7KLH - chains H and A of the 3 polymer chains in the assembly; structure by X-ray diffraction, 3.00 A resolution.

== Chain H ==
Protein: Fab 15033-7 heavy chain
Organism: Homo sapiens
Notes: antibody fragment or engineered binder
Amino-acid sequence (225 residues; row label = number of the first residue in the row; note: 8 numbers in that range are skipped by the numbering (no residue carries them; nothing is unmodelled there)):
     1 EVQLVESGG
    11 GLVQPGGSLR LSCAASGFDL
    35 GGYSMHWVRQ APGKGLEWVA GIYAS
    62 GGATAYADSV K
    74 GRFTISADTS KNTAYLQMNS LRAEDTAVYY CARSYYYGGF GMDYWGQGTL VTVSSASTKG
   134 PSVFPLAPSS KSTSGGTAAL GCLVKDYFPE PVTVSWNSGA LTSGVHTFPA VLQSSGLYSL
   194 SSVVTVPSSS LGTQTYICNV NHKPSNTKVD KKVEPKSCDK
Not modelled in the structure: 232-233
Disulfides: Cys-23/Cys-104, Cys-155/Cys-211

== Chain A ==
Protein: Spike glycoprotein
Organism: Severe acute respiratory syndrome coronavirus 2
Reference sequence: P0DTC2 (SPIKE_SARS2); numbering as in UniProt (aligned over 328-528)
Amino-acid sequence (201 residues; each row starts with the number of its first residue):
   328 RFPNITNLCP FGEVFNATRF ASVYAWNRKR ISNCVADYSV LYNSASFSTF KCYGVSPTKL
   388 NDLCFTNVYA DSFVIRGDEV RQIAPGQTGK IADYNYKLPD DFTGCVIAWN SNNLDSKVGG
   448 NYNYLYRLFR KSNLKPFERD ISTEIYQAGS TPCNGVEGFN CYFPLQSYGF QPTNGVGYQP
   508 YRVVVLSFEL LHAPATVCGP K
Not modelled in the structure: 328
Disulfides: Cys-336/Cys-361, Cys-379/Cys-432, Cys-391/Cys-525, Cys-480/Cys-488
Glycans and other covalent adducts: N-acetylglucosamine (NAG) linked to Asn-343
Swiss-Prot annotation at these positions:
  - region: Arg-403 to Asp-405 (Integrin-binding motif), Asn-448 to Phe-456 (Immunodominant HLA epitope recognized by the CD8+)
  - glycosylation (N-linked (GlcNAc...) asparagine): Asn-331 (complex), Asn-343 (complex)
  - natural variant: Gly-339 (G339D: In strain: Omicron/BA.1, Omicron/BA.2 and 4 more; G339H: In strain: Omicron/BA.2.75, Omicron/XBB.1.5 and 1 more), Arg-346 (R346K: In strain: Mu/B.1.621; R346T: In strain: Omicron/BQ.1.1, Omicron/XBB.1.5 and 1 more), Leu-368 (L368I: In strain: Omicron/XBB.1.5, Omicron/EG.5.1), Ser-371 (S371F: In strain: Omicron/BA.2, Omicron/BA.2.12.1 and 6 more; S371L: In strain: Omicron/BA.1), Ser-373 (S373P: In strain: Omicron/BA.1, Omicron/BA.2 and 7 more), Ser-375 (S375F: In strain: Omicron/BA.1, Omicron/BA.2 and 7 more), Thr-376 (T376A: In strain: Omicron/BA.2, Omicron/BA.2.12.1 and 5 more), Asp-405 (D405N: In strain: Omicron/BA.2, Omicron/BA.2.12.1 and 6 more), Arg-408 (R408S: In strain: Omicron/BA.2, Omicron/BA.2.12.1 and 6 more), Lys-417 (K417N: In strain: Beta/B.1.351, Omicron/BA.1 and 8 more; K417T: In strain: Gamma/P.1), Asn-440 (N440K: In strain: Omicron/BA.1, Omicron/BA.2 and 7 more), Lys-444 (K444T: In strain: Omicron/BQ.1.1), 16 further natural variant entries in UniProt
  - mutagenesis: Asn-331 (N331Q: Reduced viral infectivity), Asn-343 (N343Q: Reduced viral infectivity), Leu-452 (L452R: Increased resistance to neutralizing antibodies. Decreases HLA binding to NF9 epitope. Increased binding affinity to human ACE2), Tyr-453 (Y453F: Decreased HLA binding to NF9 epitope. Increased binding affinity to human ACE2), Ala-475 (A475V: Increased resistance to neutralizing antibodies), Val-483 (V483A: Increased resistance to neutralizing antibodies), Glu-484 (E484D: Increased replication in human TMEM106B overexpressing cells), Phe-490 (F490L: Increased resistance to neutralizing antibodies and human covalescent sera neutralization), Gln-493 (Q493N: Reduced host ACE2-binding affinity in vitro; Q493Y: Reduced host ACE2-binding affinity in vitro), Asn-501 (N501T: Reduced host ACE2-binding affinity in vitro; N501Y: Increased binding affinity to human ACE2), His-519 (H519P: Increased resistance to human covalescent sera neutralization)

== How chain H and chain A interact ==
Pairs across the interface (16):
  Ala-64(H) with Phe-486(A)
  Thr-65(H) with Phe-486(A)
  Ala-66(H) with Phe-486(A), hydrophobic
  Tyr-108(H) with Gln-493(A)
  Tyr-109(H) with Glu-484(A), hydrogen bond; Tyr-489(A), hydrophobic; Phe-490(A), hydrogen bond (side chain-backbone); Gln-493(A)
  Tyr-110(H) with Gly-485(A); Phe-486(A); Tyr-489(A), hydrophobic
  Gly-111(H) with Phe-456(A); Tyr-489(A)
  Gly-112(H) with Phe-456(A)
  Phe-113(H) with Tyr-453(A); Leu-455(A), hydrophobic
Also at the interface, not in a pair above, chain H (12 interface residues in all): Gly-55, Ile-56, Tyr-57
From the paper, about this interface:
  - epitope / paratope residues, chain A: Phe-486(A)

== Overview ==
Chain H and chain A form an interface of 12 and 9 residues respectively, with 2 hydrogen bonds. Among the
polar pairs are Tyr-109(H)/Glu-484(A) and Tyr-109(H)/Phe-490(A). N-acetylglucosamine is covalently linked to
Asn-343(A). UniProt lists 11 mutagenesis sites on chain A. The paper reports the epitope/paratope residue
Phe-486(A).
Chain H is Fab 15033-7 heavy chain (Homo sapiens) and chain A is Spike glycoprotein (Severe acute respiratory
syndrome coronavirus 2); the structure, SARS-CoV-2 RBD in complex with Fab 15033-7, was determined by X-ray
diffraction together with 7KLG, 7KMK, 7KML, 7KXJ and 7KXK from the same study.
